Entry 4EHK (X-ray diffraction, 1.67 A resolution); this record covers chains A and B.

[Chain A]
Molecule: Caspase-3
Organism: Homo sapiens
Notes: EC 3.4.22.56
UniProtKB: P42574 (CASP3_HUMAN); residue numbers follow UniProt; this construct covers 1-277
Chain sequence (277 residues; row label = number of the first residue in the row):
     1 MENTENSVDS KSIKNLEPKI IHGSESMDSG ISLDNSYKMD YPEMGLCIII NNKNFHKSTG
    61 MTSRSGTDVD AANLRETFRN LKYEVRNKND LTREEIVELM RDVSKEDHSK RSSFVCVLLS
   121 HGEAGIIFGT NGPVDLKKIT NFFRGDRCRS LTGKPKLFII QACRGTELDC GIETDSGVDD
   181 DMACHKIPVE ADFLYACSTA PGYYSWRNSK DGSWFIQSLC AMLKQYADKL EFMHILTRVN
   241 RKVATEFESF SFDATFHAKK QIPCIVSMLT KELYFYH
Disordered / not traced: 1-34, 175-183, 277
Construct notes: engineered mutation Ala124 (Glu in P42574), Cys197 (Tyr in P42574)
UniProt features mapped onto this chain:
  - active site: His121, Cys163
  - modified residue: Met1 (N-acetylmethionine), Lys11 (N6-acetyllysine), Ser26 (Phosphoserine), Cys163 (S-nitrosocysteine), Arg207 (Microbial infection: ADP-riboxanated arginine)
  - mutagenesis: Asp9 (D9A: In P3-D3A mutant; abolished cleavage and activation, leading to prevent thiol protease activity; when associated with A-28 and A-175), Asp28 (D28A: In P3-D3A mutant; abolished cleavage and activation, leading to prevent thiol protease activity; when associated with A-9 and A-175), Asp175 (D175A: In P3-D3A mutant; abolished cleavage and activation, leading to prevent thiol protease activity; when associated with A-9 and A-28), Arg207 (R207A: Abolished ADP-riboxanation by C.violaceum CopC)
What the authors report for this chain:
  - mutagenesis - E124A/Y197C (100-fold), E124A (3- 4-fold), E124A/Y197C/V266H (10-20-fold), Y197C (3- 4-fold), Y197C/V266H (15-fold): decreased catalytic activity
  - contacts within the chain: Lys137-Glu190
  - allosteric site: Val266 (citing earlier work)
  - mutagenesis - E124A/V266H: abolished catalytic activity
  - catalytic residues: His121, Cys163 (citing earlier work)

[Chain B]
Molecule: Ace-asp-glu-val-asp-chloromethylketone inhibitor
Chain sequence (6 residues; row label = number of the first residue in the row):
     1 XDEVDX
Modified positions: ACE (acetyl group) at position 1; 0QE (chloromethane) at position 6

[Interface between chain A and chain B]
Residue-residue contacts - 27 pairs, chain A then chain B:
  Arg64(A) - Asp5(B)  salt bridge
  Ser120(A) - Asp5(B)
  His121(A) - Asp5(B)  hydrogen bond (side chain-backbone)
  His121(A) - 0QE_6(B)
  Gly122(A) - Asp5(B)  hydrogen bond (backbone-backbone)
  Gln161(A) - Asp5(B)  hydrogen bond
  Cys163(A) - Asp5(B)  hydrogen bond (side chain-backbone)
  Cys163(A) - 0QE_6(B)
  Tyr204(A) - Val4(B)  hydrophobic
  Tyr204(A) - 0QE_6(B)
  Ser205(A) - Val4(B)
  Ser205(A) - Asp5(B)  hydrogen bond (backbone-backbone)
  Trp206(A) - Asp2(B)
  Trp206(A) - Glu3(B)
  Trp206(A) - Val4(B)  hydrophobic
  Arg207(A) - ACE_1(B)
  Arg207(A) - Asp2(B)
  Arg207(A) - Glu3(B)  salt bridge
  Arg207(A) - Val4(B)  hydrogen bond (side chain-backbone)
  Arg207(A) - Asp5(B)  salt bridge
  Asn208(A) - ACE_1(B)
  Asn208(A) - Asp2(B)  hydrogen bond
  Ser209(A) - ACE_1(B)  hydrogen bond (backbone-backbone)
  Trp214(A) - Asp2(B)
  Glu248(A) - Asp2(B)
  Ser249(A) - Asp2(B)
  Phe250(A) - Asp2(B)  hydrogen bond (backbone-side chain)
Also at the interface, not in a pair above, chain A (20 interface residues in all): Ser63, Ser65, Ala162, Phe256

[Overview]
The interface between chain A and chain B involves 20 residues on one side and 6 on the other, with 9 hydrogen
bonds and 3 salt bridges. Polar pairs include Arg64(A)-Asp5(B), Arg207(A)-Glu3(B) and Arg207(A)-Asp5(B). From
the paper: catalytic residues His121(A) and Cys163(A); E124A/Y197C, E124A and E124A/Y197C/V266H of chain A,
among others, reduce catalytic activity; 6 substitutions were tested in all.
Here chain A is Caspase-3 (Homo sapiens) and chain B is Ace-asp-glu-val-asp-chloromethylketone inhibitor.
Entry 4EHK (Allosteric Modulation of Caspase-3 through Mutagenesis) was determined by X-ray diffraction (same
publication as 4EHA, 4EHD, 4EHF, 4EHH, 4EHL and 4EHN).
